PDB entry 6UD5 | X-ray diffraction, 2.05 A resolution | chains B and D of the 4 polymer chains in the assembly

Chain B (and D):
Molecule: Tryptophan 2,3-dioxygenase
From: Homo sapiens
Notes: EC 1.13.11.11; chain D of this document is another copy of the same molecule, construct and numbering; everything in this record applies to it too
UniProtKB: P48775 (T23O_HUMAN); residues 18-389 here = UniProt positions 18-389
Chain sequence (380 residues; each row starts with the number of its first residue):
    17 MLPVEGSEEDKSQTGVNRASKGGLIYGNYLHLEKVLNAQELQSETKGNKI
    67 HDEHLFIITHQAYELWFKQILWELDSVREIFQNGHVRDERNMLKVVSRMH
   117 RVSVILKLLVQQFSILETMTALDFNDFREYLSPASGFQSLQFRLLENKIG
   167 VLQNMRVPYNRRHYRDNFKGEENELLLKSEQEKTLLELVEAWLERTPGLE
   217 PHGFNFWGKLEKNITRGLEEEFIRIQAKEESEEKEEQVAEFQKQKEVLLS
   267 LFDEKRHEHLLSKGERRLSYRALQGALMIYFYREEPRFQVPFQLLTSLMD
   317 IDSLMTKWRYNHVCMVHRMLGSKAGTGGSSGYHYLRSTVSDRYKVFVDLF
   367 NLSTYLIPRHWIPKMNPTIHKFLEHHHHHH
Not modelled in the structure: 17-38, 176-179, 390-396 (chain D: 17-38, 392-396)
Construct notes: initiating methionine (17); expression tag (390-396)
Metal / ion sites: heme Fe: His-328 (together with carbon monoxide)
Ligand contacts:
  - carbon monoxide (CMO): His-76, Ser-151, Gly-152, His-328
  - heme (HEM): Phe-72, Thr-75, His-76, Tyr-79, Phe-83, Phe-129, Leu-132, Met-135, Phe-140, Ser-151, Gly-152, Phe-153, Ser-155, Phe-158, Arg-159, Trp-324, His-328, Met-331, Val-332, Met-335, Leu-336, Gly-341, Thr-342, Gly-343, Gly-344, Ser-345, Gly-347, Tyr-350, Leu-351, Thr-354
  - tryptophan (TRP), molecule 1: Phe-72, His-76, Phe-140, Arg-144, Leu-147, Ala-150, Ser-151, Leu-336, Ala-340, Gly-341, Thr-342
  - tryptophan (TRP), molecule 2: Val-102, Arg-103, Glu-105, Trp-208, Arg-211, Thr-212, Pro-213, Ile-295, Arg-303, Phe-304, Pro-307
UniProt features mapped onto this chain:
  - binding site (substrate): Phe-72 to His-76, Arg-144, Thr-342
  - binding site (heme): His-328
  - natural variant: Met-108 (M108I: In HYPTRP)
  - mutagenesis: Tyr-42 (Y42A: Reduces enzyme activity by 99%), Tyr-45 (Y45A: Reduces enzyme activity by 99%), Phe-72 (F72A: Abolishes enzyme activity), His-76 (H76A: Abolishes enzyme activity), Phe-140 (F140A: Reduces enzyme activity by 99%), Arg-144 (R144A: Reduces enzyme activity by 99%), Ser-151 (S151A: Reduces enzyme activity by 90%), Tyr-175 (Y175G: Reduces enzyme activity), His-328 (H328A: Abolishes enzyme activity)
From the paper describing this entry:
  - binding site for tryptophan: His-76, Arg-144, Thr-342

Interface between chain B and chain D:
Residue-residue contacts - 81 pairs, chain B then chain D:
  Thr-136(B) / Phe-308(D)
  Ala-137(B) / Ser-369(D)
  Ala-137(B) / Leu-372(D)
  Leu-138(B) / Tyr-296(D)
  Leu-138(B) / Phe-297(D)  hydrophobic
  Leu-138(B) / Arg-299(D)
  Leu-138(B) / Phe-308(D)  hydrophobic
  Leu-138(B) / Leu-372(D)  hydrophobic
  Asp-139(B) / Arg-299(D)  salt bridge
  Asn-141(B) / Leu-372(D)
  Asn-141(B) / Ile-373(D)  hydrogen bond (side chain-backbone)
  Asp-142(B) / Arg-375(D)
  Tyr-296(B) / Leu-138(D)
  Arg-299(B) / Leu-138(D)
  Arg-299(B) / Asp-139(D)  salt bridge
  Phe-308(B) / Thr-136(D)
  Phe-308(B) / Leu-138(D)  hydrophobic
  Met-315(B) / Arg-334(D)
  Ser-319(B) / Cys-330(D)
  Thr-322(B) / Tyr-326(D)  hydrogen bond
  Thr-322(B) / Cys-330(D)
  Lys-323(B) / Glu-133(D)  salt bridge
  Lys-323(B) / Asn-327(D)
  Tyr-326(B) / Thr-322(D)  hydrogen bond
  Tyr-326(B) / Tyr-326(D)  hydrophobic
  Tyr-326(B) / Val-355(D)
  Asn-327(B) / Lys-323(D)
  Cys-330(B) / Ser-319(D)
  Cys-330(B) / Thr-322(D)
  Cys-330(B) / Lys-323(D)
  His-333(B) / Asp-357(D)
  His-333(B) / Lys-360(D)  hydrogen bond
  His-333(B) / Phe-366(D)
  His-333(B) / Asn-367(D)  hydrogen bond
  Arg-334(B) / Met-315(D)
  Arg-334(B) / Phe-366(D)
  Arg-334(B) / Ser-369(D)  hydrogen bond (backbone-side chain)
  Met-335(B) / Ser-369(D)
  Leu-336(B) / Ser-369(D)
  Leu-336(B) / Thr-370(D)
  Gly-337(B) / Phe-366(D)
  Gly-337(B) / Asn-367(D)
  Gly-337(B) / Ser-369(D)
  Gly-337(B) / Thr-370(D)
  Ser-338(B) / Thr-370(D)  hydrogen bond (backbone-side chain)
  Lys-339(B) / Gln-260(D)
  Lys-339(B) / Ser-369(D)
  Lys-339(B) / Thr-370(D)
  Tyr-348(B) / Asp-357(D)  hydrogen bond
  Tyr-348(B) / Lys-360(D)  hydrogen bond
  Arg-352(B) / Val-355(D)  hydrogen bond (side chain-backbone)
  Arg-352(B) / Ser-356(D)
  Arg-352(B) / Asp-357(D)  salt bridge
  Val-355(B) / Tyr-326(D)
  Val-355(B) / Arg-352(D)  hydrogen bond (backbone-side chain)
  Ser-356(B) / Arg-352(D)
  Asp-357(B) / His-333(D)
  Asp-357(B) / Tyr-348(D)  hydrogen bond
  Asp-357(B) / Arg-352(D)  salt bridge
  Lys-360(B) / His-333(D)  hydrogen bond
  Lys-360(B) / Tyr-348(D)  hydrogen bond
  Phe-366(B) / His-333(D)
  Phe-366(B) / Arg-334(D)
  Phe-366(B) / Gly-337(D)
  Asn-367(B) / His-333(D)  hydrogen bond
  Ser-369(B) / Ala-137(D)
  Ser-369(B) / Arg-334(D)  hydrogen bond (side chain-backbone)
  Ser-369(B) / Met-335(D)
  Ser-369(B) / Leu-336(D)
  Ser-369(B) / Gly-337(D)
  Ser-369(B) / Lys-339(D)
  Thr-370(B) / Leu-336(D)
  Thr-370(B) / Gly-337(D)
  Thr-370(B) / Ser-338(D)  hydrogen bond (side chain-backbone)
  Thr-370(B) / Lys-339(D)
  Leu-372(B) / Ala-137(D)
  Leu-372(B) / Leu-138(D)  hydrophobic
  Leu-372(B) / Asn-141(D)
  Leu-372(B) / Lys-339(D)  hydrogen bond (backbone-side chain)
  Ile-373(B) / Asn-141(D)  hydrogen bond (backbone-side chain)
  Arg-375(B) / Asp-142(D)
Also at the interface, not in a pair above, chain B (40 interface residues in all): Glu-133, Phe-297, Val-363, Pro-374
Also at the interface, not in a pair above, chain D (41 interface residues in all): Val-363, Pro-374

Summary:
40 residues of chain B and 41 residues of chain D are in contact, with 19 hydrogen bonds and 5 salt bridges.
Polar contacts include Asp-139(B)/Arg-299(D), Lys-323(B)/Glu-133(D) and Arg-352(B)/Asp-357(D). Chain B binds
heme, carbon monoxide and tryptophan. From the paper: a binding site for tryptophan at His-76(B), Arg-144(B)
and Thr-342(B).
Both chains are Tryptophan 2,3-dioxygenase (Homo sapiens). Entry 6UD5 (Crystal structure of human tryptophan
2,3-dioxygenase in complex with carbon monoxide and tryptophan) was determined by X-ray diffraction, deposited
together with 6UBP.
